PDB entry 8E8R | electron microscopy, 2.66 A resolution | chains 1 and 3 of the 6 polymer chains in the assembly

# Chain 1
Name: Capsid protein VP1
Organism: Human poliovirus 3 strain Sabin
Reference sequence: B2X7G7 (B2X7G7_9ENTO); residues 24-302 here correspond to UniProt positions 22-300 (UniProt number = residue number - 2)
Sequence (279 residues; each row starts with the number of its first residue):
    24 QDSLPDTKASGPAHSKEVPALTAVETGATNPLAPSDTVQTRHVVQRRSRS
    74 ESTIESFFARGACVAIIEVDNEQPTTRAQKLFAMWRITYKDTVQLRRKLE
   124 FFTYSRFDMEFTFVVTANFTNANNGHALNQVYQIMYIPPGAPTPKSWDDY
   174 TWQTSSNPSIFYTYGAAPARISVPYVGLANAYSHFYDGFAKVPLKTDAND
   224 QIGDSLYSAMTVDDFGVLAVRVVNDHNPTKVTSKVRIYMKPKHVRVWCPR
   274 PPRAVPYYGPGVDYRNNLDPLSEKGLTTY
Not modelled in the structure: 99-100
What the authors report for this chain:
  - conformationally variable residues (order/disorder transition): Gln-96 to Lys-103

# Chain 3
Name: Capsid protein VP3
Organism: Human poliovirus 3 strain Sabin
Reference sequence: A0A2H4WRH7 (A0A2H4WRH7_9ENTO); residues 1-235 here correspond to UniProt positions 341-575 (UniProt number = residue number + 340)
Sequence (235 residues; each row starts with the number of its first residue):
     1 GLPVLNTPGSNQYLTSDNHQSPCAIPEFDVTPPIDIPGEVKNMMELAEID
    51 TMIPLNLESTKRNTMDMYRVTLSDSADLSQPILCLSLSPAFDPRLSHTML
   101 GEVLNYYTHWAGSLKFTFLFCGSMMATGKILVAYAPPGAQPPTSRKEAML
   151 GTHVIWDLGLQSSCTMVVPWISNVTYRQTTQDSFTEGGYISMFYQTRIVV
   201 PLSTPKSMSMLGFVSACNDFSVRLLRDTTHISQSA

# Chain 1 / chain 3 interface
Residue-residue contacts - 168 pairs, chain 1 then chain 3:
  Leu-27(1) / Asn-218(3)
  Leu-27(1) / Asp-219(3)
  Leu-27(1) / Phe-220(3)
  Pro-28(1) / Asn-218(3)
  Ala-43(1) / Cys-164(3)
  Ala-43(1) / Thr-165(3)  hydrogen bond (backbone-backbone)
  Leu-44(1) / Gln-161(3)
  Leu-44(1) / Ser-163(3)
  Thr-45(1) / Gln-161(3)
  Thr-45(1) / Ser-162(3)  hydrogen bond (backbone-backbone)
  Thr-45(1) / Ser-163(3)  hydrogen bond (backbone-backbone)
  Thr-45(1) / Thr-165(3)
  Ala-46(1) / Ser-162(3)
  Ala-46(1) / Ser-163(3)  hydrogen bond (backbone-side chain)
  Val-47(1) / Thr-117(3)
  Val-47(1) / Leu-119(3)  hydrophobic
  Val-47(1) / Ser-163(3)  hydrogen bond (backbone-side chain)
  Glu-48(1) / Leu-119(3)
  Glu-48(1) / Ser-162(3)  hydrogen bond
  Thr-52(1) / Glu-48(3)
  Thr-52(1) / Asp-50(3)
  Asn-53(1) / Lys-115(3)  hydrogen bond (backbone-side chain)
  Asn-53(1) / Thr-165(3)  hydrogen bond
  Leu-55(1) / Thr-165(3)
  Leu-55(1) / Cys-217(3)  hydrogen bond (backbone-side chain)
  Pro-57(1) / Ser-113(3)
  Thr-60(1) / Val-154(3)
  Thr-60(1) / Val-167(3)
  Val-61(1) / Thr-152(3)
  Val-61(1) / Pro-169(3)  hydrophobic
  Arg-70(1) / Ala-111(3)  hydrogen bond (side chain-backbone)
  Arg-70(1) / Tyr-176(3)
  Arg-70(1) / Asp-219(3)  hydrogen bond (side chain-backbone)
  Arg-70(1) / Ser-221(3)  hydrogen bond
  Ser-71(1) / Ser-221(3)
  Arg-72(1) / Asn-42(3)  hydrogen bond (backbone-side chain)
  Arg-72(1) / Met-44(3)
  Arg-72(1) / Glu-48(3)  salt bridge
  Arg-72(1) / Cys-217(3)  hydrogen bond (side chain-backbone)
  Arg-72(1) / Asn-218(3)
  Arg-72(1) / Phe-220(3)  hydrogen bond (side chain-backbone)
  Glu-74(1) / Tyr-107(3)  hydrogen bond (backbone-side chain)
  Glu-74(1) / Arg-223(3)
  Ser-75(1) / Asn-42(3)
  Ser-75(1) / Met-43(3)  hydrogen bond (backbone-backbone)
  Ser-75(1) / Tyr-107(3)
  Ser-75(1) / Val-222(3)  hydrogen bond (side chain-backbone)
  Thr-76(1) / Lys-41(3)
  Thr-76(1) / Asn-42(3)
  Ile-77(1) / Val-40(3)
  Ile-77(1) / Lys-41(3)  hydrogen bond (backbone-backbone)
  Ile-77(1) / Asn-42(3)
  Ile-77(1) / Met-43(3)  hydrophobic
  Ser-79(1) / Leu-225(3)
  Phe-80(1) / Met-43(3)  hydrophobic
  Phe-80(1) / Tyr-107(3)
  Phe-80(1) / Leu-225(3)
  Ala-82(1) / Thr-15(3)
  Arg-83(1) / Thr-15(3)
  Arg-83(1) / Ser-16(3)
  Arg-83(1) / Leu-225(3)
  Gly-84(1) / Thr-15(3)  hydrogen bond (backbone-backbone)
  Asp-114(1) / Gln-233(3)  hydrogen bond (backbone-side chain)
  Thr-115(1) / Gln-233(3)
  Val-116(1) / Ile-231(3)  hydrophobic
  Val-116(1) / Gln-233(3)  hydrogen bond (backbone-side chain)
  Arg-120(1) / Glu-102(3)  salt bridge
  Arg-120(1) / Tyr-106(3)
  Arg-120(1) / His-230(3)
  Arg-120(1) / Ile-231(3)
  Lys-121(1) / Tyr-106(3)
  Phe-124(1) / Leu-46(3)  hydrophobic
  Phe-124(1) / Met-99(3)  hydrophobic
  Phe-124(1) / Tyr-106(3)  hydrophobic
  Phe-125(1) / Met-43(3)  hydrophobic
  Phe-125(1) / Leu-46(3)  hydrophobic
  Arg-129(1) / Val-30(3)
  Arg-129(1) / Thr-31(3)  hydrogen bond (side chain-backbone)
  Arg-129(1) / Pro-32(3)
  Arg-129(1) / Pro-33(3)
  Glu-133(1) / His-19(3)
  Glu-133(1) / Ser-21(3)
  Thr-135(1) / Tyr-13(3)
  Pro-181(1) / Ala-24(3)
  Ala-190(1) / Asn-11(3)
  Pro-191(1) / Asn-11(3)
  Arg-193(1) / Tyr-13(3)
  Arg-193(1) / Asp-17(3)  salt bridge
  Arg-193(1) / His-19(3)
  Arg-193(1) / Ser-21(3)
  Arg-193(1) / Pro-22(3)
  Ile-194(1) / Ser-21(3)
  Ile-194(1) / Pro-22(3)
  Ser-195(1) / Ser-21(3)  hydrogen bond (backbone-side chain)
  Ser-195(1) / Pro-22(3)  hydrogen bond (backbone-backbone)
  Ser-195(1) / Cys-23(3)  hydrogen bond (backbone-side chain)
  Ser-195(1) / Ala-24(3)  hydrogen bond (backbone-backbone)
  Val-196(1) / Ile-25(3)  hydrophobic
  Pro-197(1) / Cys-23(3)
  Pro-197(1) / Phe-28(3)  hydrophobic
  Tyr-198(1) / Phe-28(3)
  Tyr-198(1) / Val-30(3)
  Val-199(1) / Ile-25(3)  hydrophobic
  Val-199(1) / Phe-28(3)  hydrophobic
  Gly-200(1) / Thr-31(3)  hydrogen bond (backbone-side chain)
  Ala-202(1) / Thr-31(3)
  Asn-203(1) / Thr-31(3)
  Asn-203(1) / Pro-32(3)  hydrogen bond (side chain-backbone)
  Asn-203(1) / Ile-34(3)
  Tyr-261(1) / Tyr-13(3)
  Lys-263(1) / Asp-17(3)  salt bridge
  Arg-268(1) / Pro-33(3)
  Arg-268(1) / Glu-39(3)  salt bridge
  Val-269(1) / Glu-39(3)
  Val-269(1) / Val-40(3)  hydrogen bond (backbone-backbone)
  Trp-270(1) / Ile-34(3)
  Trp-270(1) / Ile-36(3)  hydrogen bond (side chain-backbone)
  Trp-270(1) / Pro-37(3)
  Trp-270(1) / Gly-38(3)
  Trp-270(1) / Glu-39(3)
  Cys-271(1) / Pro-37(3)  hydrogen bond (side chain-backbone)
  Cys-271(1) / Gly-38(3)
  Pro-272(1) / Gly-38(3)
  Pro-272(1) / Leu-46(3)  hydrophobic
  Arg-273(1) / Met-99(3)
  Pro-275(1) / Met-99(3)
  Pro-275(1) / Glu-102(3)
  Asp-292(1) / Asn-63(3)
  Pro-293(1) / Asn-63(3)
  Pro-293(1) / His-97(3)  hydrogen bond (backbone-side chain)
  Leu-294(1) / Pro-54(3)  hydrophobic
  Leu-294(1) / Leu-57(3)  hydrophobic
  Leu-294(1) / Arg-62(3)  hydrogen bond (backbone-side chain)
  Leu-294(1) / Asn-63(3)  hydrogen bond (backbone-side chain)
  Leu-294(1) / Met-67(3)  hydrophobic
  Leu-294(1) / Pro-93(3)
  Leu-294(1) / His-97(3)
  Ser-295(1) / Leu-57(3)
  Ser-295(1) / Arg-62(3)
  Ser-295(1) / Pro-93(3)
  Glu-296(1) / Leu-57(3)
  Glu-296(1) / Ser-59(3)  hydrogen bond
  Glu-296(1) / Arg-62(3)
  Lys-297(1) / Leu-57(3)  hydrogen bond (backbone-backbone)
  Lys-297(1) / Glu-58(3)
  Lys-297(1) / Pro-93(3)
  Lys-297(1) / Arg-94(3)
  Gly-298(1) / Glu-58(3)
  Gly-298(1) / Arg-94(3)  hydrogen bond (backbone-side chain)
  Leu-299(1) / Leu-55(3)
  Leu-299(1) / Glu-58(3)  hydrogen bond (backbone-side chain)
  Leu-299(1) / Ile-82(3)
  Leu-299(1) / Leu-83(3)
  Leu-299(1) / Cys-84(3)  hydrogen bond (backbone-backbone)
  Thr-300(1) / Pro-81(3)
  Thr-300(1) / Cys-84(3)  hydrogen bond (backbone-side chain)
  Thr-301(1) / Cys-84(3)
  Thr-301(1) / Arg-94(3)  hydrogen bond (backbone-side chain)
  Tyr-302(1) / Cys-84(3)
  Tyr-302(1) / Leu-85(3)
  Tyr-302(1) / Ser-86(3)  hydrogen bond (backbone-side chain)
  Tyr-302(1) / Asp-92(3)
  Tyr-302(1) / Arg-94(3)  hydrogen bond (backbone-side chain)
  Tyr-302(1) / Pro-141(3)  hydrophobic
  Tyr-302(1) / Pro-142(3)  hydrogen bond (side chain-backbone)
  Tyr-302(1) / Tyr-189(3)  hydrophobic
  Tyr-302(1) / Ile-190(3)
  Tyr-302(1) / Ser-191(3)
Also at the interface, not in a pair above, chain 1 (84 interface residues in all): Pro-54, Ala-56, Gln-117, Tyr-127, Val-137, Tyr-159, Leu-201, Ala-204, Lys-265, Pro-274, Arg-276, Ala-277, Val-278, Tyr-280, Leu-291
Also at the interface, not in a pair above, chain 3 (96 interface residues in all): Asn-18, Ile-49, Asn-56, Val-70, Val-103, Gly-112, Trp-156, Asp-157, Thr-175, Phe-213, Leu-224, Asp-227, Thr-228, Ser-232

# In short
Chain 1 and chain 3 form an interface of 84 and 96 residues respectively, with 45 hydrogen bonds and 5 salt
bridges. Polar pairs include Arg-72(1)/Glu-48(3), Arg-120(1)/Glu-102(3) and Arg-193(1)/Asp-17(3). From the
paper: conformational variability at Gln-96(1).
Chain 1 is Capsid protein VP1 and chain 3 is Capsid protein VP3, both from Human poliovirus 3 strain Sabin;
the structure, 9H2 Fab-Sabin poliovirus 3 complex, was determined by electron microscopy, deposited together
with 8E8L, 8E8S, 8E8X, 8E8Y and 8E8Z.
